Entry 5FL6 (X-ray diffraction, 1.95 A resolution); this record covers chain A.

Chain A:
Name: Carbonic anhydrase IX
Source organism: Homo sapiens
Notes: EC 4.2.1.1
Reference sequence: Q16790 (CAH9_HUMAN); residues 5-259 here correspond to UniProt positions 137-391 (UniProt number = residue number + 132)
Chain sequence (257 residues; numbered 3 to 259; the number before each row is that of its first residue):
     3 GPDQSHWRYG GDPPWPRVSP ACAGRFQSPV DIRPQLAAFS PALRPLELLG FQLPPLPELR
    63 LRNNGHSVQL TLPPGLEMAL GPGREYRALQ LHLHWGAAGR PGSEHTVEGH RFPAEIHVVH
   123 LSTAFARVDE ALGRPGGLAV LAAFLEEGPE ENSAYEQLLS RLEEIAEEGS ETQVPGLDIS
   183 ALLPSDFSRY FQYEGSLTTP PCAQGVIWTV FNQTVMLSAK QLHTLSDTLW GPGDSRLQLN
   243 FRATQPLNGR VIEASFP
Not modelled in the structure: 3-8
Differences from the reference sequence: expression tag (3-4); engineered mutation Ser42 (Cys174 in Q16790)
Cystine bridges: Cys24-Cys204
Ion coordination: Zn2+: His94, His96, His119 (together with Y0R)
Ligand contacts: Y0R (5-[1-(4-methylphenyl)-1,2,3-triazol-4-yl]thiophene-2-sulfonamide): Gln92, His94, His96, Glu106, His119, Val121, Val130, Asp131, Leu134, Val142, Leu199, Thr200, Thr201, Trp210
Curated features (UniProtKB/Swiss-Prot):
  - active site: His68 (Proton donor/acceptor)
  - binding site (Zn(2+)): His94, His96, His119
  - binding site (substrate): Thr200, Thr201
  - glycosylation: Asn214 (N-linked (GlcNAc...) asparagine)

Summary:
Ligands of chain A: compound Y0R. The Zn2+ site is built by His94, His96 and His119. Curated annotation
(UniProt) lists active-site residue His68, 3 Zn2+-binding residues and substrate-binding residues Thr200 and
Thr201.
Chain A is Carbonic anhydrase IX (Homo sapiens); the structure, Three dimensional structure of human carbonic
anhydrase IX in complex with 5-(1-(4-Methylphenyl)-1H-1,2,3-triazol-4-yl)thiophene-2- sulfonamide, was
determined by X-ray diffraction (same publication as 5FL4 and 5FL5).
